3QJB - chains A and B; structure by X-ray diffraction, 1.80 A resolution.

Chain A:
Molecule: Hemoglobin subunit alpha
From: Homo sapiens
UniProt: P69905 (HBA_HUMAN); residues 1-141 here correspond to UniProt positions 2-142 (UniProt number = residue number + 1)
Chain sequence (141 residues; row label = number of the first residue in the row):
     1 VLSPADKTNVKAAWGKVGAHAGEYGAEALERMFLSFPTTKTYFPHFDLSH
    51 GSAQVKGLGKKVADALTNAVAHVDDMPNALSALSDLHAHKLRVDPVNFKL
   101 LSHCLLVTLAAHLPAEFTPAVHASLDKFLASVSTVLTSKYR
Construct notes: engineered mutation Leu58 (His59 in P69905)
Metal / ion sites: heme Fe: His87 (together with carbon monoxide)
Residues lining bound ligands:
  - carbon monoxide (CMO): Leu29, Leu58, Val62, His87
  - carbon monoxide / heme: Leu29, Met32, Thr39, Tyr42, Phe43, His45, Phe46, Leu58, Lys61, Val62, Ala65, Leu66, Leu83, Leu86, His87, Leu91, Val93, Asn97, Phe98, Leu101, Leu105, Val132, Leu136
  - heme (HEM): Met32, Thr39, Tyr42, Phe43, His45, Phe46, Leu58, Lys61, Val62, Ala65, Leu66, Leu83, Leu86, His87, Leu91, Val93, Asn97, Phe98, Leu101, Leu105, Val132, Leu136
Curated features (UniProtKB/Swiss-Prot):
  - binding site (heme b): His87
  - site: Thr8, Asn9 (Microbial infection: Cleavage), Lys11 (Not glycated), Ala13, Trp14 (Microbial infection: Cleavage), Tyr24, Gly25 (Microbial infection: Cleavage), Leu29, Glu30 (Microbial infection: Cleavage), His45, Phe46 (Microbial infection: Cleavage), Asp47, Leu48 (Microbial infection: Cleavage), Ser52, Ala53 (Microbial infection: Cleavage), Val55, Lys56 (Microbial infection: Cleavage), Lys56 (Not glycated), Gly59, Lys60 (Microbial infection: Cleavage), Lys60 (Not glycated), Lys90 (Not glycated), Leu91, Arg92 (Microbial infection: Cleavage), Lys99 (Not glycated), Leu106, Val107 (Microbial infection: Cleavage), Thr108, Leu109 (Microbial infection: Cleavage), Val121, His122 (Microbial infection: Cleavage), Ser133, Thr134 (Microbial infection: Cleavage)
  - modified residue: Ser3 (Phosphoserine), Lys7 (N6-succinyllysine), Thr8 (Phosphothreonine), Lys11 (N6-succinyllysine), Lys16 (N6-acetyllysine), Tyr24 (Phosphotyrosine), Ser35 (Phosphoserine), Lys40 (N6-succinyllysine), Ser49 (Phosphoserine), Ser102 (Phosphoserine), Thr108 (Phosphothreonine), Ser124 (Phosphoserine), Ser131 (Phosphoserine), Thr134 (Phosphothreonine), Thr137 (Phosphothreonine), Ser138 (Phosphoserine)
  - glycosylation (N-linked (Glc) (glycation) lysine): Lys7, Lys16, Lys40, Lys61

Chain B:
Molecule: Hemoglobin subunit beta
From: Homo sapiens
UniProt: P68871 (HBB_HUMAN); residues 1-146 here correspond to UniProt positions 2-147 (UniProt number = residue number + 1)
Chain sequence (146 residues; row label = number of the first residue in the row):
     1 VHLTPEEKSAVTALWGKVNVDEVGGEALGRLLVVYPWTQRFFESFGDLST
    51 PDAVMGNPKVKAHGKKVLGAFSDGLAHLDNLKGTFATLSELHCDKLHVDP
   101 ENFRLLGNVLVCVLAHHFGKEFTPPVQAAYQKVVAGVANALAHKYH
Metal / ion sites: heme Fe: His92 (together with carbon monoxide)
Residues lining bound ligands:
  - carbon monoxide (CMO): Leu28, Phe42, His63, Val67, His92
  - carbon monoxide / heme: Leu28, Leu31, Thr38, Phe41, Phe42, His63, Lys66, Val67, Ala70, Phe71, Phe85, Leu88, Leu91, His92, Leu96, Val98, Asn102, Phe103, Leu106, Val137, Leu141
  - heme (HEM): Leu31, Thr38, Phe41, Phe42, His63, Lys66, Val67, Ala70, Phe71, Phe85, Leu88, Leu91, His92, Leu96, Val98, Asn102, Phe103, Leu106, Val137, Leu141
Curated features (UniProtKB/Swiss-Prot):
  - binding site ((2R)-2,3-bisphosphoglycerate): Val1, His2, Lys82, His143
  - binding site (heme b): His63, His92
  - site: Glu7, Lys8 (Microbial infection: Cleavage), Gly25, Glu26 (Microbial infection: Cleavage), Gly29, Arg30 (Microbial infection: Cleavage), Tyr35, Pro36 (Microbial infection: Cleavage), Trp37, Thr38 (Microbial infection: Cleavage), Phe45, Gly46 (Microbial infection: Cleavage), Asp52, Ala53 (Microbial infection: Cleavage), Gly56, Asn57 (Microbial infection: Cleavage), Lys59 (Not glycated), Phe71, Ser72 (Microbial infection: Cleavage), Gly74, Leu75 (Microbial infection: Cleavage), Lys82 (Not glycated), Thr84, Phe85 (Microbial infection: Cleavage), His92, Cys93 (Microbial infection: Cleavage), Lys95 (Not glycated), Arg104, Leu105 (Microbial infection: Cleavage), Leu110, Val111 (Microbial infection: Cleavage), Gly119, Lys120 (Microbial infection: Cleavage), Phe122, Thr123 (Microbial infection: Cleavage), Ala128, Ala129 (Microbial infection: Cleavage) and 2 more in UniProt
  - modified residue: Val1 (N-acetylvaline), Ser9 (Phosphoserine), Thr12 (Phosphothreonine), Ser44 (Phosphoserine), Thr50 (Phosphothreonine), Lys59 (N6-acetyllysine), Lys82 (N6-acetyllysine), Thr87 (Phosphothreonine), Cys93 (S-nitrosocysteine), Lys144 (N6-acetyllysine)
  - glycosylation: Val1 (N-linked (Glc) (glycation) valine), Lys8 (N-linked (Glc) (glycation) lysine), Lys17 (N-linked (Glc) (glycation) lysine), Lys66 (N-linked (Glc) (glycation) lysine), Lys120 (N-linked (Glc) (glycation) lysine), Lys144 (N-linked (Glc) (glycation) lysine)

How chain A and chain B interact:
Contacting residue pairs (39):
  Glu30(A) with Pro124(B)
  Arg31(A) with Phe122(B), hydrogen bond (side chain-backbone); Thr123(B), hydrogen bond (side chain-backbone); Pro124(B); Gln127(B), hydrogen bond
  Leu34(A) with Pro124(B), hydrophobic; Pro125(B); Ala128(B)
  Ser35(A) with Gln127(B); Ala128(B); Gln131(B)
  Phe36(A) with Gln131(B)
  Lys99(A) with Arg104(B)
  His103(A) with Asn108(B); Val111(B); Gln127(B); Gln131(B), hydrogen bond
  Cys104(A) with Gln127(B)
  Val107(A) with Val111(B), hydrophobic; Ala115(B); Gln127(B)
  Ala110(A) with Cys112(B); Ala115(B); His116(B)
  Ala111(A) with Ala115(B); Gly119(B)
  Leu113(A) with His116(B)
  Pro114(A) with His116(B), hydrogen bond (backbone-side chain)
  Phe117(A) with Arg30(B), hydrogen bond (backbone-side chain); His116(B)
  Thr118(A) with Arg30(B), hydrogen bond (backbone-side chain)
  Pro119(A) with Arg30(B); Val33(B); Met55(B), hydrophobic
  His122(A) with Arg30(B), hydrogen bond; Val34(B)
  Ala123(A) with Val34(B), hydrophobic
  Asp126(A) with Val34(B); Tyr35(B)
Interface residues without a listed pair, chain A (22 interface residues in all): Leu106, Ala120, Lys127
Interface residues without a listed pair, chain B (22 interface residues in all): Glu26, Pro51, Lys120

In short:
Chain A and chain B each contribute 22 residues to their interface, with 8 hydrogen bonds. Polar contacts
include Arg31(A)-Phe122(B), Arg31(A)-Thr123(B) and Arg31(A)-Gln127(B). Ligands of chain A: heme, carbon
monoxide and carbon monoxide / heme.
Chain A is Hemoglobin subunit alpha and chain B is Hemoglobin subunit beta, both from Homo sapiens; the
structure, Human Hemoglobin A Mutant Alpha H58L Carbonmonoxy-Form, was determined by X-ray diffraction.
